3S51 - chain A; structure by X-ray diffraction, 3.30 A resolution.

== Chain A ==
Molecule: Fanconi anemia group I protein homolog
Source organism: Mus musculus
Reference sequence: Q8K368 (FANCI_MOUSE); residues 1-1302 here = UniProt positions 1-1302
Sequence (1308 residues; numbered 1 to 1308; the number before each row is that of its first residue):
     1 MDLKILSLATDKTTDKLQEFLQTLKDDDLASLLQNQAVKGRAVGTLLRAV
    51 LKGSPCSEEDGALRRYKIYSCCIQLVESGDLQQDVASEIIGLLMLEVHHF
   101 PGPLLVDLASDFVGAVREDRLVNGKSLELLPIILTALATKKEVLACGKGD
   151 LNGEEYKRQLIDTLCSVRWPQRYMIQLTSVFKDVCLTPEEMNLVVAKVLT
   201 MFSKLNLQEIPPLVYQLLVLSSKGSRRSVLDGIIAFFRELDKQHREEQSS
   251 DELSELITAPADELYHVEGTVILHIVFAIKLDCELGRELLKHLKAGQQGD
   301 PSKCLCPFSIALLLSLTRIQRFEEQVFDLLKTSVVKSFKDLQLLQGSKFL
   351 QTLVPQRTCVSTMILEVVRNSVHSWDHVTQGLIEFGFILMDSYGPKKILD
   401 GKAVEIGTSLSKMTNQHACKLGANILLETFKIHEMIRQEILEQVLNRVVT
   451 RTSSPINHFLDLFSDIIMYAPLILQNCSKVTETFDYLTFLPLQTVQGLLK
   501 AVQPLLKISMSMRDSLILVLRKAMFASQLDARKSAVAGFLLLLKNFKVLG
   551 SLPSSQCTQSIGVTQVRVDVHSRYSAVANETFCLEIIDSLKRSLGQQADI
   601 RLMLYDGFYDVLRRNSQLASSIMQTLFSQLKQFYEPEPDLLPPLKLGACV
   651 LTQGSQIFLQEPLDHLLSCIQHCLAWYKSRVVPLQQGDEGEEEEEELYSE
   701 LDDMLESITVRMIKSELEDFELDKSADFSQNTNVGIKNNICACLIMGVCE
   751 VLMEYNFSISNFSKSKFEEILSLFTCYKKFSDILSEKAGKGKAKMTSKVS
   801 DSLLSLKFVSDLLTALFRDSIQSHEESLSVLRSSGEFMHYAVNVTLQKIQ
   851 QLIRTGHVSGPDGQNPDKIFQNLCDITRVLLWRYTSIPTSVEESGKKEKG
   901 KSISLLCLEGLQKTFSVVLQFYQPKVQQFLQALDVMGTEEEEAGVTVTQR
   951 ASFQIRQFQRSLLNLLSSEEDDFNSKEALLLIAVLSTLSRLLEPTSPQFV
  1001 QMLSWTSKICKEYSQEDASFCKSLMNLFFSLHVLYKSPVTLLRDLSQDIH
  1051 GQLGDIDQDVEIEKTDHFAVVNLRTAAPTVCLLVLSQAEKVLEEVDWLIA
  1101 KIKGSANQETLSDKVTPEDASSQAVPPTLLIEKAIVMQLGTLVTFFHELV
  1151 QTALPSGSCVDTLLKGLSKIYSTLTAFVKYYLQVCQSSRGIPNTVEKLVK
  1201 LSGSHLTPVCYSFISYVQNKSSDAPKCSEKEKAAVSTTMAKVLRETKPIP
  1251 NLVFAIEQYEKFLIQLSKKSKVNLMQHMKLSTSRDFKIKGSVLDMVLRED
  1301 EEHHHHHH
Not modelled in the structure: 251-257, 402-410, 554-562, 684-691, 715-730, 785-797, 887-901, 935-944, 1057-1069, 1107-1126, 1189, 1223-1247, 1281-1308
Sequence notes: expression tag (1303-1308)
Swiss-Prot annotation at these positions:
  - modified residue: Ser555 (Phosphoserine), Thr558 (Phosphothreonine), Ser729 (Phosphoserine), Thr948 (Phosphothreonine), Ser1122 (Phosphoserine)
  - cross-link: Lys522 (Glycyl lysine isopeptide (Lys-Gly) (interchain with G-Cter in ubiquitin))
From the paper describing this entry:
  - post-translational modification sites: Lys522 (citing earlier work)
  - post-translational modification sites: Ser555, Thr558, Thr564 (by similarity / conservation)

== In short ==
The paper reports modification sites Lys522, Ser555 and Thr558 among others.
Chain A is Fanconi anemia group I protein homolog (Mus musculus); the structure, Structure of FANCI, was
determined by X-ray diffraction (same publication as 3S4W and 3S4Z).
